Entry 8JJP (electron microscopy, 2.90 A resolution); this record covers chains B and S of the 6 polymer chains in the assembly.

Chain B:
Molecule: Guanine nucleotide-binding protein G(I)/G(S)/G(T) subunit beta-1
Source organism: Homo sapiens
Reference sequence: P62873 (GBB1_HUMAN); residue numbers follow UniProt; this construct covers 3-340
Sequence (338 residues; each row starts with the number of its first residue):
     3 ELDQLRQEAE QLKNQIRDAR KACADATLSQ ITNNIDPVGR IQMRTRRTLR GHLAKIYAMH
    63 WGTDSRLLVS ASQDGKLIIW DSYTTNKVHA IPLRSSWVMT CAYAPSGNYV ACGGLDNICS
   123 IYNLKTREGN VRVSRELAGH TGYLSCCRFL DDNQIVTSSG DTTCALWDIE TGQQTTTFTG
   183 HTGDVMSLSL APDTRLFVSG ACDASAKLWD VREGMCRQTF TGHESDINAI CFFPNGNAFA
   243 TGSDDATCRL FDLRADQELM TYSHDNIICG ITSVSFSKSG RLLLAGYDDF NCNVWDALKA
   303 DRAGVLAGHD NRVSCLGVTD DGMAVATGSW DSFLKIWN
Swiss-Prot annotation at these positions:
  - modified residue: His266 (Phosphohistidine)
  - natural variant: Leu30 (L30F: In MRD42; uncertain significance), Arg52 (R52G: In MRD42), Gly64 (G64V: In MRD42), Asp76 (D76E: In MRD42; D76G: In MRD42), Gly77 (G77S: In MRD42), Lys78 (K78R: In MRD42), Ile80 (I80N: In MRD42; I80T: In MRD42), His91 (H91R: In MRD42; uncertain significance), Ala92 (A92T: In MRD42), Pro94 (P94S: In MRD42), Leu95 (L95P: In MRD42), Arg96 (R96L: In MRD42), 5 further natural variant entries in UniProt

Chain S:
Molecule: scFv16
Source organism: Mus musculus
Notes: antibody fragment or engineered binder
Sequence (247 residues; each row starts with the number of its first residue):
     1 DVQLVESGGG LVQPGGSRKL SCSASGFAFS SFGMHWVRQA PEKGLEWVAY ISSGSGTIYY
    61 ADTVKGRFTI SRDDPKNTLF LQMTSLRSED TAMYYCVRSI YYYGSSPFDF WGQGTTLTVS
   121 SGGGGSGGGG SGGGGSDIVM TQATSSVPVT PGESVSISCR SSKSLLHSNG NTYLYWFLQR
   181 PGQSPQLLIY RMSNLASGVP DRFSGSGSGT AFTLTISRLE AEDVGVYYCM QHLEYPLTFG
   241 AGTKLEL
Not modelled in the structure: 122-135
Disulfides: Cys22-Cys96, Cys159-Cys229

Chain B / chain S interface:
Contacting residue pairs (13; chain B residue first):
  Asp66(B) - Tyr103(S)
  Arg68(B) - Tyr103(S)
  Leu69(B) - Tyr103(S)  hydrophobic
  Val90(B) - Tyr102(S)  hydrophobic
  Arg129(B) - Val2(S)
  Arg129(B) - Arg98(S)  hydrogen bond (backbone-side chain)
  Arg129(B) - Asp109(S)  salt bridge
  Arg129(B) - Phe110(S)
  Glu130(B) - Gly26(S)
  Glu130(B) - Phe27(S)
  Glu130(B) - Ala28(S)  hydrogen bond (backbone-backbone)
  Glu130(B) - Phe32(S)
  Gly131(B) - Phe32(S)
Also at the interface, not in a pair above, chain B (9 interface residues in all): Asp83, His91
Also at the interface, not in a pair above, chain S (11 interface residues in all): Ile100

In short:
9 residues of chain B and 11 residues of chain S are in contact; the contacts include 2 hydrogen bonds and 1
salt bridge. Polar contacts include Arg129(B)-Asp109(S), Arg129(B)-Arg98(S) and Glu130(B)-Ala28(S).
Chain B is Guanine nucleotide-binding protein G(I)/G(S)/G(T) subunit beta-1 (Homo sapiens) and chain S is
scFv16 (Mus musculus); the structure, G protein-coupled receptor 1, was determined by electron microscopy
together with 8XGM from the same study.
